PDB entry 8IED | electron microscopy, 3.33 A resolution | chains B and C of the 6 polymer chains in the assembly

# Chain B
Molecule: Probable G-protein coupled receptor 156
From: Homo sapiens
UniProt: Q8NFN8 (GP156_HUMAN); residues 1-557 here = UniProt positions 1-557
Sequence (598 residues; row label = number of the first residue in the row):
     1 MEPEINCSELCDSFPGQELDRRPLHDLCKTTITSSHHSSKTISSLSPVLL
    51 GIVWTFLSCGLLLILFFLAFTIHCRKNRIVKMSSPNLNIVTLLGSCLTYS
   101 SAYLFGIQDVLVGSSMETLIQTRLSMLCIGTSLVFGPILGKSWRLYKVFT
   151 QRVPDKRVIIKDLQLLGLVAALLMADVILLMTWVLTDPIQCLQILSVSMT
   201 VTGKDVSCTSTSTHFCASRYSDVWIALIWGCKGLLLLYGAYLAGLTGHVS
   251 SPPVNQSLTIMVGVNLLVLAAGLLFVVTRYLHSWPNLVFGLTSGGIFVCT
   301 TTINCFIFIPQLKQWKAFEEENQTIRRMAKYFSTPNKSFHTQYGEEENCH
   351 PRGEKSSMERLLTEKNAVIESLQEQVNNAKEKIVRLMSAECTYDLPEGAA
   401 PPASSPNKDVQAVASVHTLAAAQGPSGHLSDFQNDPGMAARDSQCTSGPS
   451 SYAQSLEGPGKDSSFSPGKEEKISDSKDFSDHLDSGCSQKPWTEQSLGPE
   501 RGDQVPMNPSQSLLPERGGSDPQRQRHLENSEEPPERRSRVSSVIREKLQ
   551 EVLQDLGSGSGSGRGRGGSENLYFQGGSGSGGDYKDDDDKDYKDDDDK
Unresolved in the structure: 1-43, 112-114, 336-598
Disulfide bonds: Cys191-Cys216
Differences from the reference sequence: expression tag (558-598)
Ligand contacts: A1LYA ([(2R)-3-[(E)-hexadec-9-enoyl]oxy-2-octadecanoyloxy-propyl] 2-(trimethylazaniumyl)ethyl phosphate): Thr98, Phe105, Ile120, Leu124, Leu127, Cys128, Thr131, Val134, Phe135, Trp183, Ile189, Phe215, Cys216, Ala217, Ser218, Ser221, Trp224, Ile225, Ile228, Trp229, Lys232, Leu236, Leu267, Val268, Ala271, Leu274, Thr278, Arg279, His282, Ile296, Cys299, Thr300
Curated features (UniProtKB/Swiss-Prot):
  - glycosylation: Asn6 (N-linked (GlcNAc...) asparagine)

# Chain C
Molecule: Guanine nucleotide-binding protein G(o) subunit alpha
From: Homo sapiens
UniProt: P09471 (GNAO_HUMAN); aligned to UniProt positions 182-344 over residues 66-228 (the alignment contains insertions or deletions, so no single offset holds)
Sequence (228 residues; numbered 1 to 228; the number before each row is that of its first residue):
     1 MGCTLSAEDKAAVERSKMIEKNLKEDGISAAKDVKLLLLGADNSGKSTIV
    51 KQMKIIHGGSGGSGGTTGIVETHFTFKNLHFRLFDVGGQRSERKKWIHCF
   101 EDVTAIIFCVDLSDYNRMHESLMLFDSICNNKFFIDTSIILFLNKKDLFG
   151 EKIKKSPLTICFPEYTGPNTYEDAAAYIQAQFESKNRSPNKEIYCHMTCA
   201 TDTNNAQVIFDAVTDIIIANNLRGCGLY
Unresolved in the structure: 1-3, 57-66
Differences from the reference sequence: linker (57-65); conflict Asp111 (Ala227 in P09471), Asp114 (Gly230 in P09471), Ala206 (Ile332 in P09471), Ile209 (Val335 in P09471)
Curated features (UniProtKB/Swiss-Prot):
  - region: Phe81 to Arg90 (G3 motif)
  - binding site (Mg(2+)): Thr66
  - modified residue: Gln89 (5-glutamyl histamine)

# Interface between chain B and chain C
Residue-residue contacts (45; chain B residue first):
  Lys81(B) - Gly226(C)  hydrogen bond (side chain-backbone)
  Lys81(B) - Leu227(C)
  Met82(B) - Leu222(C)  hydrophobic
  Met82(B) - Leu227(C)
  Ser83(B) - Leu227(C)
  Arg144(B) - Cys225(C)  hydrogen bond (side chain-backbone)
  Arg144(B) - Leu227(C)
  Val148(B) - Asn221(C)
  Val148(B) - Leu222(C)  hydrophobic
  Val148(B) - Cys225(C)  hydrophobic
  Phe149(B) - Ile218(C)  hydrophobic
  Arg152(B) - Leu79(C)
  Arg152(B) - Thr214(C)  hydrogen bond
  Arg152(B) - Ile218(C)
  Val153(B) - Ala31(C)
  Val153(B) - Ile217(C)
  Pro154(B) - Ala31(C)
  Pro154(B) - Lys32(C)
  Pro154(B) - Asp33(C)
  Pro154(B) - Val34(C)
  Pro154(B) - Thr104(C)
  Asp155(B) - Lys35(C)  salt bridge
  Asp155(B) - Asp102(C)
  Asp155(B) - Thr104(C)
  Arg157(B) - Asp136(C)  salt bridge
  Arg157(B) - Asn220(C)  hydrogen bond (side chain-backbone)
  Arg157(B) - Asn221(C)
  Arg157(B) - Arg223(C)
  Arg157(B) - Gly224(C)
  Val158(B) - Asn221(C)  hydrogen bond (backbone-side chain)
  Val158(B) - Gly224(C)
  Val158(B) - Cys225(C)
  Ile159(B) - Gly224(C)
  Ile160(B) - Cys225(C)  hydrogen bond (backbone-side chain)
  Lys161(B) - Gly224(C)
  Ile325(B) - Glu192(C)
  Ile325(B) - Tyr194(C)
  Ile325(B) - Asp215(C)
  Ile325(B) - Tyr228(C)
  Arg326(B) - Glu192(C)  salt bridge
  Arg326(B) - Tyr194(C)
  Phe332(B) - Asp215(C)
  Phe332(B) - Ile218(C)  hydrophobic
  Phe332(B) - Ala219(C)
  Phe332(B) - Leu222(C)  hydrophobic
Also at the interface, not in a pair above, chain B (23 interface residues in all): Arg78, Ser84, Gln151, Asp162, Thr324
Also at the interface, not in a pair above, chain C (26 interface residues in all): Ile193

# Overview
23 residues of chain B face 26 of chain C across their interface, with 6 hydrogen bonds and 3 salt bridges.
Polar contacts include Asp155(B)-Lys35(C), Arg157(B)-Asp136(C) and Arg326(B)-Glu192(C). Ligands of chain B:
compound A1LYA. UniProt lists Mg2+-binding residue Thr66(C) on chain C.
Here chain B is Probable G-protein coupled receptor 156 and chain C is Guanine nucleotide-binding protein G(o)
subunit alpha, both from Homo sapiens. Entry 8IED (Cryo-EM structure of GPR156-miniGo-scFv16 complex) was
determined by electron microscopy together with 8IEB, 8IEC, 8IEI, 8IEP and 8IEQ from the same study.
